Entry 7TYG (X-ray diffraction, 1.90 A resolution); this record covers chain A.

# Chain A
Protein: Leucine-rich repeat protein SHOC-2
Source organism: Homo sapiens
Reference sequence: Q9UQ13 (SHOC2_HUMAN); residue numbers follow UniProt; this construct covers 80-582
Chain sequence (505 residues; each row starts with the number of its first residue):
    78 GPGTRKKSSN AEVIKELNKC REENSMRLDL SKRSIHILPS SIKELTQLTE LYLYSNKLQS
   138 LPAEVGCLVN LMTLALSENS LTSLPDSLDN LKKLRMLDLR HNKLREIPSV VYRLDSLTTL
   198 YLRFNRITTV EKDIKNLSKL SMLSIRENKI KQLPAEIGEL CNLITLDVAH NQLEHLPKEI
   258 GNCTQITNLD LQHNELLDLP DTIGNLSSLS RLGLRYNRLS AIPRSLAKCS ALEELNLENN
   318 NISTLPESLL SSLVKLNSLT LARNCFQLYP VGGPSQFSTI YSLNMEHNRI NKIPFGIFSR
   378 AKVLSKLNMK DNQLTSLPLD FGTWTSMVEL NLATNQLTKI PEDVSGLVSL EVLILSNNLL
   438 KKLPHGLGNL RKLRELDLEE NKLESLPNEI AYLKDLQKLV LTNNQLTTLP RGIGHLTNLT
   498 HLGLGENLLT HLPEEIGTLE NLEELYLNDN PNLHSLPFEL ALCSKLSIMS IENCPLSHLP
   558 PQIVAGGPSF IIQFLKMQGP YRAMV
Disordered / not traced: 78-85, 580-582
Sequence notes: expression tag (78-79)
Curated features (UniProtKB/Swiss-Prot):
  - natural variant: Met-173 (M173I: In NSLH1)
  - mutagenesis: Lys-109 (K109E: Impairs SMP complex formation), Tyr-129 (Y129A: Abolishes SMP complex formation; when associated with A-131), Tyr-131 (Y131A: Abolishes SMP complex formation; when associated with A-129; Y131E: Impairs SMP complex formation), Lys-134 (K134E: Impairs SMP complex formation; when associated with E-180 and E-226), Glu-155 (E155A: Impairs SMP complex formation), Asp-175 (D175N: Abolishes SMP complex formation), Arg-177 (R177A: Abolishes SMP complex formation), Lys-180 (K180E: Impairs SMP complex formation; when associated with E-134 and E-226), Arg-223 (R223A/F: Impairs SMP complex formation), Lys-226 (K226E: Impairs SMP complex formation; when associated with E-134 and E-180), Gln-269 (Q269H: Promotes SMP complex formation; when associated with Y-270), His-270 (H270Y: Promotes SMP complex formation; when associated with H-269), 2 further mutagenesis entries in UniProt
From the paper describing this entry:
  - disease-associated variants - M173I: increased binding to MRAS
  - disease-associated variants - M173I: increased catalytic activity
  - mutagenesis - D175N: decreased signaling in response to MAPK pathway

# Summary
From UniProt: 14 mutagenesis sites. The paper reports that M173I increases binding to MRAS; M173I increases
catalytic activity.
Chain A is Leucine-rich repeat protein SHOC-2 (Homo sapiens); the structure, Structure of the human leucine
rich repeat protein SHOC2, residues 80-582, was determined by X-ray diffraction (same publication as 7TXH).
